9C0K - chains R and P of the 6 polymer chains in the assembly; structure by electron microscopy, 2.72 A resolution.

== Chain R ==
Protein: Glucagon-like peptide 1 receptor
From: Homo sapiens
UniProtKB: P43220 (GLP1R_HUMAN); residue numbers follow UniProt; this construct covers 24-463
Chain sequence (491 residues; each row starts with the number of its first residue; numbers below 1 keep their minus sign (Met-8 is residue -8)):
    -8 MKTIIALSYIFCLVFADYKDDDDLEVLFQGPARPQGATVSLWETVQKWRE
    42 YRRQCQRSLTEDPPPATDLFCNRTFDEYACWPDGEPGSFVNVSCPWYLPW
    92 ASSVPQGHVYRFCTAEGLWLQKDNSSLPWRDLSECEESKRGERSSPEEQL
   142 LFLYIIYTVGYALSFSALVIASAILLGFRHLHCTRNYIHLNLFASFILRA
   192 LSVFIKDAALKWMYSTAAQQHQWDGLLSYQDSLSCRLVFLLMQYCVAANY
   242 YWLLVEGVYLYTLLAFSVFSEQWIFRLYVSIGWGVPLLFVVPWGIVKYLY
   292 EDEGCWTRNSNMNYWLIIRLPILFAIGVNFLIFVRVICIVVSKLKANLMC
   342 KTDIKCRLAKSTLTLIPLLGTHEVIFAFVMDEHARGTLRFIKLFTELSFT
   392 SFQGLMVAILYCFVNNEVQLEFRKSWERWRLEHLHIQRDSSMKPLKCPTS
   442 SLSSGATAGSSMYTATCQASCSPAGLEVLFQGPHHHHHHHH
Unresolved in the structure: -8 to 28, 128-136, 340-343, 372-376, 421-482
Construct notes: expression tag (-8 to 23, 464-482); conflict Phe260 (Leu in P43220)
Disulfides: Cys46-Cys71, Cys62-Cys104, Cys85-Cys126, Cys226-Cys296

== Chain P ==
Protein: Exendin-4
From: synthetic construct
UniProtKB: C6EVG1 (EXE4_HELSC); residues 2-39 here correspond to UniProt positions 49-86 (UniProt number = residue number + 47)
Chain sequence (39 residues; numbered 1 to 39; the number before each row is that of its first residue):
     1 FGEGTFTSDLSKQMEEEAVRLFIEWLKNGGPSSGAPPPS
Unresolved in the structure: 29-39
Construct notes: expression tag (1)

== Chain R / chain P interface ==
Contacting residue pairs - 41 pairs, chain R then chain P:
  Thr29(R) - Lys12(P)  hydrogen bond (backbone-side chain)
  Thr29(R) - Glu16(P)  hydrogen bond (backbone-side chain)
  Val30(R) - Glu15(P)
  Val30(R) - Glu16(P)  hydrogen bond (backbone-side chain)
  Ser31(R) - Glu15(P)
  Leu32(R) - Glu15(P)  hydrogen bond (backbone-side chain)
  Leu32(R) - Ala18(P)  hydrophobic
  Leu32(R) - Val19(P)  hydrophobic
  Val36(R) - Phe22(P)  hydrophobic
  Trp39(R) - Leu26(P)  hydrophobic
  Glu68(R) - Trp25(P)
  Glu68(R) - Leu26(P)
  Glu68(R) - Asn28(P)
  Tyr69(R) - Leu26(P)
  Tyr88(R) - Leu26(P)
  Trp91(R) - Arg20(P)
  Trp91(R) - Ile23(P)  hydrophobic
  Arg121(R) - Lys27(P)
  Leu123(R) - Lys27(P)
  Glu138(R) - Gln13(P)  hydrogen bond
  Glu138(R) - Glu17(P)
  Leu141(R) - Gln13(P)
  Tyr145(R) - Leu10(P)  hydrophobic
  Tyr148(R) - Phe6(P)  hydrophobic
  Arg190(R) - Gly2(P)
  Asp198(R) - Leu10(P)
  Tyr205(R) - Glu15(P)
  Trp214(R) - Leu21(P)
  Trp214(R) - Phe22(P)  hydrophobic
  Trp214(R) - Trp25(P)  hydrophobic
  Met233(R) - Thr7(P)
  Tyr241(R) - Gly2(P)  hydrogen bond (side chain-backbone)
  Thr298(R) - Ser8(P)
  Ile313(R) - Phe1(P)  hydrophobic
  Glu364(R) - Phe1(P)
  Glu364(R) - Gly2(P)
  Lys383(R) - Glu3(P)  salt bridge
  Leu384(R) - Glu3(P)
  Glu387(R) - Phe1(P)
  Glu387(R) - Glu3(P)
  Leu388(R) - Glu3(P)
Interface residues without a listed pair, chain R (40 interface residues in all): Trp33, Thr35, Asp67, Pro90, Leu144, Leu201, Ala209, Gln221, Asn300, Ile317, Thr391
Interface residues without a listed pair, chain P (24 interface residues in all): Asp9, Ser11

== In short ==
Chain R and chain P form an interface of 40 and 24 residues respectively; the contacts include 6 hydrogen
bonds and 1 salt bridge. Polar pairs include Lys383(R)-Glu3(P), Thr29(R)-Lys12(P) and Thr29(R)-Glu16(P).
Here chain R is Glucagon-like peptide 1 receptor (Homo sapiens) and chain P is Exendin-4 (synthetic
construct). Entry 9C0K (Cryo-EM structure of glucagon-like peptide-1 receptor (GLP-1R)-Gs complex with
Exendin-phe1) was determined by electron microscopy.
